Entry 4TQI (X-ray diffraction, 1.25 A resolution); this record covers chains A and B.

Chain A (and B):
Protein: Transthyretin
Organism: Homo sapiens
Notes: chain B of this document is another copy of the same molecule, construct and numbering; everything in this record applies to it too
UniProtKB: P02766 (TTHY_HUMAN); residues 1-127 here correspond to UniProt positions 21-147 (UniProt number = residue number + 20)
Amino-acid sequence (127 residues; row label = number of the first residue in the row):
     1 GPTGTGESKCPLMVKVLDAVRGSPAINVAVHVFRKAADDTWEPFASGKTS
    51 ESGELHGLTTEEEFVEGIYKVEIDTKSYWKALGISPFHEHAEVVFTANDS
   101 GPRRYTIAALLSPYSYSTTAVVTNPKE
Unresolved in the structure: 1-9, 126-127
Small-molecule neighbours: 6BD ((2S)-3-[(9H-fluoren-9-ylideneamino)oxy]-2-methylpropanoic acid): Lys15, Leu17, Glu54, Thr106, Ala108, Ala109, Leu110, Ser117, Thr118, Thr119, Val121

Interface between chain A and chain B:
Contacting residue pairs - 45 pairs, chain A then chain B:
  Lys76(A) with Thr96(B)
  Phe87(A) with Phe95(B); Tyr105(B), hydrophobic; Ile107(B), hydrophobic; Ala120(B), hydrophobic; Val122(B), hydrophobic
  His88(A) with Val93(B); Val94(B); Thr118(B)
  Glu89(A) with Val94(B), hydrogen bond (backbone-backbone); Phe95(B); Thr96(B), hydrogen bond
  His90(A) with Val94(B)
  Glu92(A) with Glu92(B); Val94(B); Tyr116(B), hydrogen bond (backbone-side chain)
  Val93(A) with His88(B)
  Val94(A) with His88(B); Glu89(B), hydrogen bond (backbone-backbone); His90(B); Glu92(B)
  Phe95(A) with Phe87(B), hydrophobic
  Thr96(A) with Glu89(B), hydrogen bond
  Tyr105(A) with Phe87(B), hydrophobic
  Ile107(A) with Phe87(B), hydrophobic
  Tyr114(A) with Thr119(B); Ala120(B), hydrogen bond (backbone-backbone); Val122(B), hydrophobic
  Ser115(A) with Thr118(B), hydrogen bond (side chain-backbone); Thr119(B), hydrogen bond
  Tyr116(A) with Glu92(B), hydrogen bond (side chain-backbone); Tyr116(B), hydrogen bond; Ser117(B); Thr118(B), hydrogen bond (backbone-backbone)
  Ser117(A) with Tyr116(B); Ser117(B)
  Thr118(A) with His88(B); Ser115(B), hydrogen bond (backbone-side chain); Tyr116(B), hydrogen bond (backbone-backbone)
  Thr119(A) with Tyr114(B); Ser115(B), hydrogen bond
  Ala120(A) with Phe87(B), hydrophobic; Tyr114(B), hydrogen bond (backbone-backbone)
  Val122(A) with Phe87(B), hydrophobic; Tyr114(B), hydrophobic
Also at the interface, not in a pair above, chain A (21 interface residues in all): Ile68
Also at the interface, not in a pair above, chain B (21 interface residues in all): Ile68, Lys76

Summary:
The chain A/chain B interface involves 21 residues from each chain, with 15 hydrogen bonds. Polar pairs
include Glu89(A)-Thr96(B), Glu92(A)-Tyr116(B) and Ser115(A)-Thr118(B). Bound to chain A: compound 6BD.
Both chains are Transthyretin (Homo sapiens). Entry 4TQI (Human transthyretin (TTR) complexed with
3-(9H-fluoren-9-ylideneaminooxy)propanoic acid in a dual binding mode) was determined by X-ray diffraction,
deposited together with 4TQ8, 4TQH and 4TQP.
